PDB entry 3GLW | X-ray diffraction, 3.15 A resolution | chains A and Z

== Chain A ==
Molecule: Dynein light chain 1, cytoplasmic
Source organism: Drosophila melanogaster
UniProtKB: Q24117 (DYL1_DROME); residues 1-89 here = UniProt positions 1-89
Amino-acid sequence (89 residues; numbered 1 to 89; the number before each row is that of its first residue):
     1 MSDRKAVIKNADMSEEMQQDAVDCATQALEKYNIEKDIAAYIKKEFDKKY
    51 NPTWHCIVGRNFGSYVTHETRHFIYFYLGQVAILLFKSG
Unresolved in the structure: 1-3
Glycans and other covalent adducts: covalent link F46-Y50

== Chain Z ==
Molecule: Dynein intermediate Chain
Amino-acid sequence (28 residues; row label = number of the first residue in the row):
   125 NLVYTKQTQTTPPKETLVYTKQTQTTST
Unresolved in the structure: 125, 143-152

== Chain A / chain Z interface ==
Pairs across the interface - 35 pairs, chain A then chain Z:
  N10(A) - K130(Z)
  D12(A) - Y128(Z)
  R60(A) - T134(Z)  hydrogen bond (backbone-side chain)
  N61(A) - T134(Z)
  N61(A) - P136(Z)
  F62(A) - T132(Z)
  F62(A) - Q133(Z)
  F62(A) - T134(Z)  hydrogen bond (backbone-side chain)
  G63(A) - T132(Z)
  G63(A) - Q133(Z)  hydrogen bond (backbone-side chain)
  S64(A) - K130(Z)
  S64(A) - Q131(Z)
  S64(A) - T132(Z)  hydrogen bond
  Y65(A) - T129(Z)
  Y65(A) - K130(Z)
  Y65(A) - Q131(Z)
  V66(A) - T129(Z)
  V66(A) - K130(Z)  hydrogen bond (backbone-backbone)
  T67(A) - V127(Z)
  T67(A) - Y128(Z)
  T67(A) - T129(Z)  hydrogen bond
  H68(A) - V127(Z)
  H68(A) - Y128(Z)  hydrogen bond (backbone-backbone)
  H68(A) - K130(Z)
  T70(A) - L126(Z)  hydrogen bond (backbone-backbone)
  T70(A) - Y128(Z)
  F73(A) - K130(Z)
  F73(A) - T132(Z)
  Y75(A) - T132(Z)
  Y75(A) - Q133(Z)  hydrogen bond (side chain-backbone)
  Y75(A) - T134(Z)
  Y77(A) - T134(Z)
  Y77(A) - T135(Z)  hydrogen bond (side chain-backbone)
  Q80(A) - P137(Z)
  L84(A) - T132(Z)
Other interface residues (no listed pair), chain A (20 interface residues in all): K9, E69, A82

== Overview ==
20 residues of chain A and 12 residues of chain Z are in contact; the contacts include 10 hydrogen bonds.
Among the polar pairs are R60(A)-T134(Z), F62(A)-T134(Z) and G63(A)-Q133(Z).
Chain A is Dynein light chain 1, cytoplasmic (Drosophila melanogaster) and chain Z is Dynein intermediate
Chain; the structure, Quaternary Structure of Drosophila melanogaster IC/Tctex-1/LC8; Allosteric Interactions
of Dynein Light Chains with Dynein Intermediate Chain, was determined by X-ray diffraction, deposited together
with 3FM7.
